Entry 7ZNL (electron microscopy, 3.45 A resolution); this record covers chains F and i of the 28 polymer chains in the assembly.

== Chain F ==
Name: THO complex subunit 6 homolog
From: Homo sapiens
Reference sequence: Q86W42 (THOC6_HUMAN); numbering as in UniProt (aligned over 1-341)
Chain sequence (341 residues; each row starts with the number of its first residue):
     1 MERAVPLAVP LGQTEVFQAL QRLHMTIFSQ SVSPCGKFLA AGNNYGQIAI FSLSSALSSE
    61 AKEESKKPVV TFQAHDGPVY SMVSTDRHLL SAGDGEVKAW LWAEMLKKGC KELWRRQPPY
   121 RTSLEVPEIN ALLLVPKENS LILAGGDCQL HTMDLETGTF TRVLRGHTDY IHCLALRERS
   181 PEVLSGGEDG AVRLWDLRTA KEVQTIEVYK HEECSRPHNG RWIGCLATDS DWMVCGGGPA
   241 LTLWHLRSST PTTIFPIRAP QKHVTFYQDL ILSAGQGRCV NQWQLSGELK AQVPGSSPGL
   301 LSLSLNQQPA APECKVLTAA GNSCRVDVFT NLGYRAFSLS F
Disordered / not traced: 1-4

== Chain i ==
Name: THO complex subunit 1
From: Homo sapiens
Reference sequence: Q96FV9 (THOC1_HUMAN); numbering as in UniProt (aligned over 1-657)
Chain sequence (657 residues; row label = number of the first residue in the row):
     1 MSPTPPLFSL PEARTRFTKS TREALNNKNI KPLLSTFSQV PGSENEKKCT LDQAFRGILE
    61 EEIINHSSCE NVLAIISLAI GGVTEGICTA STPFVLLGDV LDCLPLDQCD TIFTFVEKNV
   121 ATWKSNTFYS AGKNYLLRMC NDLLRRLSKS QNTVFCGRIQ LFLARLFPLS EKSGLNLQSQ
   181 FNLENVTVFN TNEQESTLGQ KHTEDREEGM DVEEGEMGDE EAPTTCSIPI DYNLYRKFWS
   241 LQDYFRNPVQ CYEKISWKTF LKYSEEVLAV FKSYKLDDTQ ASRKKMEELK TGGEHVYFAK
   301 FLTSEKLMDL QLSDSNFRRH ILLQYLILFQ YLKGQVKFKS SNYVLTDEQS LWIEDTTKSV
   361 YQLLSENPPD GERFSKMVEH ILNTEENWNS WKNEGCPSFV KERTSDTKPT RIIRKRTAPE
   421 DFLGKGPTKK ILMGNEELTR LWNLCPDNME ACKSETREHM PTLEEFFEEA IEQADPENMV
   481 ENEYKAVNNS NYGWRALRLL ARRSPHFFQP TNQQFKSLPE YLENMVIKLA KELPPPSEEI
   541 KTGEDEDEED NDALLKENES PDVRRDKPVT GEQIEVFANK LGEQWKILAP YLEMKDSEIR
   601 QIECDSEDMK MRAKQLLVAW QDQEGVHATP ENLINALNKS GLSDLAESLT NDNETNS
Disordered / not traced: 1-9, 23-28, 39-43, 66-69, 85-90, 124-132, 168-226, 279-284, 290-295, 335-341, 393-417, 425-428, 446-457, 475-481, 529-657

== How chain F and chain i interact ==
Residue-residue contacts (19; chain F residue first):
  L57(F) with Y232(i)
  S58(F) with Y232(i)
  S59(F) with Y232(i); R236(i), hydrogen bond (backbone-side chain)
  P312(F) with S227(i); P229(i)
  E313(F) with S227(i), hydrogen bond (backbone-backbone); P229(i)
  K315(F) with P229(i)
  T330(F) with P229(i)
  N331(F) with Y274(i); D309(i)
  G333(F) with S273(i); Y274(i)
  Y334(F) with D231(i); L234(i); Y274(i), hydrophobic; D309(i), hydrogen bond
  A336(F) with D231(i)
Also at the interface, not in a pair above, chain F (12 interface residues in all): E60
Also at the interface, not in a pair above, chain i (12 interface residues in all): I230, V270, L312

== Summary ==
Chain F and chain i each contribute 12 residues to their interface, with 3 hydrogen bonds. Polar contacts
include S59(F)-R236(i), Y334(F)-D309(i) and E313(F)-S227(i).
Here chain F is THO complex subunit 6 homolog and chain i is THO complex subunit 1, both from Homo sapiens.
Entry 7ZNL (Structure of the human TREX core THO-UAP56 complex) was determined by electron microscopy.
